Entry 5HHM (X-ray diffraction, 2.50 A resolution); this record covers chains A and E of the 5 polymer chains in the assembly.

Chain A:
Molecule: HLA class I histocompatibility antigen, A-2 alpha chain
From: Homo sapiens
Reference sequence: P01892 (1A02_HUMAN); residues 1-276 here correspond to UniProt positions 25-300 (UniProt number = residue number + 24)
Amino-acid sequence (276 residues; numbered 1 to 276; the number before each row is that of its first residue):
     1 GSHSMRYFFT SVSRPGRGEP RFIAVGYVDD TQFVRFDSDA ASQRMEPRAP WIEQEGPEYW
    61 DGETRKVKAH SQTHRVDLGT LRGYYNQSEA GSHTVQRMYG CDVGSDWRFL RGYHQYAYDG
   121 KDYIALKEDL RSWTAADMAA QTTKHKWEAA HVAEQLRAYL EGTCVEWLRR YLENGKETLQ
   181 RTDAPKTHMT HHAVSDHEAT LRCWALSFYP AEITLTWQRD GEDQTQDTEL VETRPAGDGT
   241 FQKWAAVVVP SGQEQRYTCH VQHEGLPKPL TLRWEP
Not modelled in the structure: 188-204, 215-230, 246-276

Chain E:
Molecule: JM22 TCR beta chain
From: Homo sapiens
Amino-acid sequence (241 residues; numbered 4 to 244; the number before each row is that of its first residue):
     4 GGITQSPKYL FRKEGQNVTL SCEQNLNHDA MYWYRQDPGQ GLRLIYYSQI VNDFQKGDIA
    64 EGYSVSREKK ESFPLTVTSA QKNPTAFYLC ASSSRSSYEQ YFGPGTRLTV TEDLKNVFPP
   124 EVAVFEPSEA EISHTQKATL VCLATGFYPD HVELSWWVNG KEVHSGVSTD PQPLKEQPAL
   184 NDSRYSLSSR LRVSATFWQN PRNHFRCQVQ FYGLSENDEW TQDRAKPVTQ IVSAEAWGRA
   244 D
Not modelled in the structure: 244
Cystine bridges: C25-C93, C145-C210

Interface between chain A and chain E:
Contacting residue pairs - 15 pairs, chain A then chain E:
  A69(A) - I53(E)
  A69(A) - D56(E)
  Q72(A) - V54(E)
  Q72(A) - N55(E)
  T73(A) - I53(E)
  R75(A) - N55(E)
  V76(A) - I53(E)  hydrophobic
  A149(A) - Y101(E)  hydrogen bond (backbone-side chain)
  A150(A) - R98(E)  hydrogen bond (backbone-side chain)
  A150(A) - Y101(E)
  H151(A) - R98(E)  hydrogen bond (backbone-side chain)
  H151(A) - Y101(E)
  V152(A) - R98(E)
  Q155(A) - R98(E)  hydrogen bond
  Q155(A) - S100(E)  hydrogen bond
Interface residues without a listed pair, chain A (11 interface residues in all): K146
Interface residues without a listed pair, chain E (9 interface residues in all): D32, S97
Interface features reported in the paper:
  - interface residues, chain E: D32(E), R98(E)

Overview:
11 residues of chain A face 9 of chain E across their interface; the contacts include 5 hydrogen bonds. Polar
contacts include A149(A)-Y101(E), A150(A)-R98(E) and H151(A)-R98(E). The paper reports interface residues
D32(E) and R98(E).
Chain A is HLA class I histocompatibility antigen, A-2 alpha chain and chain E is JM22 TCR beta chain, both
from Homo sapiens; the structure, Crystal Structure of the JM22 TCR in complex with HLA-A*0201 in complex with
M1-F5L, was determined by X-ray diffraction (same publication as 5HHN, 5HHO, 5HHP and 5HHQ).
